8UHF - chains F and I of the 9 polymer chains in the assembly; structure by electron microscopy, 3.80 A resolution.

# Chain F (and I)
Name: Toxin co-regulated pilin
Source organism: Vibrio cholerae
Notes: chain I of this document is another copy of the same molecule, construct and numbering; everything in this record applies to it too
Reference sequence: Q93TT5 (Q93TT5_VIBCL); residues 1-199 here correspond to UniProt positions 26-224 (UniProt number = residue number + 25)
Amino-acid sequence (199 residues; each row starts with the number of its first residue):
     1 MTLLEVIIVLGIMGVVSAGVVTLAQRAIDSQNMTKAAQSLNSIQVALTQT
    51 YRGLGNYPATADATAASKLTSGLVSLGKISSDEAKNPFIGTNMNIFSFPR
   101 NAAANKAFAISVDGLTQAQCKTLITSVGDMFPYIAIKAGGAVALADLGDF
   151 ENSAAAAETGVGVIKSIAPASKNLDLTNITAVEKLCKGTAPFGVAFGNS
Not modelled in the structure: 55-60, 199 (chain I: 1, 56-61, 199)
Differences from the reference sequence: conflict Ala181 (His206 in Q93TT5)
Disulfides: Cys120-Cys186

# How chain F and chain I interact
Contacting residue pairs (19):
  Glu5(F) - Val20(I)
  Ile8(F) - Ala24(I)  hydrophobic
  Ile12(F) - Gln31(I)
  Val15(F) - Gln31(I)
  Arg26(F) - Ser80(I)
  Arg26(F) - Ser81(I)  hydrogen bond
  Ala118(F) - Ser75(I)
  Lys121(F) - Ser75(I)  hydrogen bond
  Thr122(F) - Ser75(I)
  Thr122(F) - Leu76(I)
  Thr122(F) - Gly77(I)
  Thr125(F) - Leu76(I)
  Thr177(F) - Tyr51(I)
  Thr177(F) - Leu54(I)
  Ile179(F) - Leu69(I)  hydrophobic
  Val182(F) - Leu76(I)  hydrophobic
  Glu183(F) - Ser71(I)
  Glu183(F) - Gly72(I)
  Glu183(F) - Ser75(I)
Also at the interface, not in a pair above, chain F (15 interface residues in all): Leu4, Thr22
Also at the interface, not in a pair above, chain I (17 interface residues in all): Ser17, Ile28, Lys68, Asp82

# Overview
15 residues of chain F and 17 residues of chain I are in contact; the contacts include 2 hydrogen bonds. Polar
contacts include Arg26(F)-Ser81(I) and Lys121(F)-Ser75(I).
Both chains are Toxin co-regulated pilin (Vibrio cholerae). Entry 8UHF (Cryo-EM of Vibrio cholerae toxin
co-regulated pilus - asymmetric reconstruction) was determined by electron microscopy together with 8U1K from
the same study.
